4Y7G - chain A; structure by X-ray diffraction, 2.59 A resolution.

# Chain A
Protein: Glucosyl-3-phosphoglycerate synthase
Source organism: Mycobacterium tuberculosis (strain ATCC 25618 / H37Rv)
Notes: EC 2.4.1.266
UniProt: P9WMW9 (GPGS_MYCTU); residue numbers follow UniProt; this construct covers 1-324
Amino-acid sequence (328 residues; row label = number of the first residue in the row; numbers below 1 keep their minus sign (Gly-3 is residue -3)):
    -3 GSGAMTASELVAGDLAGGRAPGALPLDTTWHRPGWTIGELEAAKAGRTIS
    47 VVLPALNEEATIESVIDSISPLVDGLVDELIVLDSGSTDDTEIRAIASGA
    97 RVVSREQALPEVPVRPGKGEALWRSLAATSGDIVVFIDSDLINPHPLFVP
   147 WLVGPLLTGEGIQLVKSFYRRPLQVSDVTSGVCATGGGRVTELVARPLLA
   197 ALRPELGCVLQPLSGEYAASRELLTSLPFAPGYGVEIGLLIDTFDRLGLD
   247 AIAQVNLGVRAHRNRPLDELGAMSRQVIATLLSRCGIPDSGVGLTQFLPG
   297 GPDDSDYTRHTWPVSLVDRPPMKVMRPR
Unresolved in the structure: -3 to 19, 167-183, 295-303, 323-324
Differences from the reference sequence: expression tag (-3 to 0)
Metal / ion sites: Mn2+: Asp136, His258 (together with uridine-5'-diphosphate-glucose)
Ligand contacts:
  - sn-glycerol-3-phosphate (G3P): Gly184, Arg185, Val186, Thr187, Arg256, His258, Asn260, Leu266
  - uridine-5'-diphosphate-glucose (UPG): Pro50, Ala51, Leu52, Glu54, Ser81, Gly113, Lys114, Ala117, Asp134, Ser135, Asp136, Leu209, Gly211, Tyr229, Glu232, Arg256, His258, Arg259, Arg261, Leu266, Met269, Val273
UniProt features mapped onto this chain:
  - binding site (UDP-alpha-D-glucose): Pro50 to Glu54, Ser81, Lys114, Asp134, Ser135, Tyr229 to Glu232, Arg256 to Arg261
  - binding site ((2R)-2-O-(alpha-D-glucopyranosyl)-3-phospho-glycerate): Lys114, Gly184 to Thr187, Arg256
  - binding site (Mn(2+)): Asp136, His258
  - binding site ((2R)-3-phosphoglycerate): Gly184 to Thr187, Asn260

# In short
Chain A binds sn-glycerol-3-phosphate and uridine-5'-diphosphate-glucose. Asp136 and His258 coordinate Mn2+.
From UniProt: 19 UDP-alpha-D-glucose-binding residues, 6
(2R)-2-O-(alpha-D-glucopyranosyl)-3-phospho-glycerate-binding residues, Mn2+-binding residues Asp136 and
His258 and 5 (2R)-3-phosphoglycerate-binding residues.
Chain A is Glucosyl-3-phosphoglycerate synthase (Mycobacterium tuberculosis (strain ATCC 25618 / H37Rv)); the
structure, Crystal structure of glucosyl-3-phosphoglycerate synthase from Mycobacterium tuberculosis in
complex with Mn2+, uridine-diphosphate-glucose (UDP-Glc) and glycerol ..., was determined by X-ray diffraction
(same publication as 4Y6N, 4Y6U, 4Y7F and 4Y9X).
